1ZQI - chains P and A of the 3 polymer chains in the assembly; structure by X-ray diffraction, 2.70 A resolution.

== Chain P ==
Molecule: 7-nt DNA strand
Sequence (7 nucleotides; numbered 1 to 7; the number before each row is that of its first residue):
     1 TCTAATG
Bound ions: K+ site 1: DT3 (shared with Lys60(A), Leu62(A), Val65(A) of chain A); K+ site 2: DT6 (shared with Thr101(A), Val103(A), Ile106(A) of chain A)

== Chain A ==
Protein: Protein (DNA polymerase beta (e.c.2.7.7.7))
Organism: Homo sapiens
Reference sequence: P06746 (DPOB_HUMAN); residues 2-335 here correspond to UniProt positions 1-334 (UniProt number = residue number - 1)
Amino-acid sequence (335 residues; numbered 1 to 335; the number before each row is that of its first residue):
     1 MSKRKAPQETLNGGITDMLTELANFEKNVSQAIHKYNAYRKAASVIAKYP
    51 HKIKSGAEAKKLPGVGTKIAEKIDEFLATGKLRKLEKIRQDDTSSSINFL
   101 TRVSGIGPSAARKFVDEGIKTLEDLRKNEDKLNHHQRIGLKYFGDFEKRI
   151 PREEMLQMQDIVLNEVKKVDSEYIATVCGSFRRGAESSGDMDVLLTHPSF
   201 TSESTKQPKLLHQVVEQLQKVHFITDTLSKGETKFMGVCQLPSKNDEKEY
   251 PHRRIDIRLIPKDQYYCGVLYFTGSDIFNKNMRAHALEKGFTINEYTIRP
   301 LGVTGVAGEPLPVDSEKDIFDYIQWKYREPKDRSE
Disordered / not traced: 1-8
Bound ions: K+ site 1: Lys60, Leu62, Val65 (shared with DT3(P) of chain P); K+ site 2: Thr101, Val103, Ile106 (shared with DT6(P) of chain P)

== Chain P / chain A interface ==
Residue-residue contacts (15):
  DA4(P) with Ser109(A), sugar contact
  DA5(P) with Gly105(A), phosphate contact; Ile106(A), phosphate contact; Gly107(A), hydrogen bond to the phosphate; Pro108(A), phosphate contact; Ser109(A), hydrogen bond to the phosphate; Ala110(A), hydrogen bond to the phosphate
  DT6(P) with Val103(A), phosphate contact; Ser104(A), phosphate contact; Gly105(A), hydrogen bond to the phosphate; Ile106(A), phosphate contact; Lys234(A), hydrogen bond to the base
  DG7(P) with Arg254(A), salt bridge to the phosphate; Asp256(A), sugar contact; Arg258(A), phosphate contact
Other interface residues (no listed pair), chain A (15 interface residues in all): Asp190, Asp192, Met236

== Overview ==
The interface between chain P and chain A involves 4 residues on one side and 15 on the other; the contacts
include 5 hydrogen bonds and 1 salt bridge. Among the polar pairs are DT6(P)-Lys234(A), DA5(P)-Gly107(A) and
DA5(P)-Ser109(A).
Chain P is a 7-nt DNA strand and chain A is Protein (DNA polymerase beta (e.c.2.7.7.7)) (Homo sapiens); the
structure, DNA polymerase beta (pol B) (e.c.2.7.7.7) complexed with seven base pairs of DNA; soaked in the
..., was determined by X-ray diffraction, deposited together with 1ZQA, 1ZQB, 1ZQC, 1ZQD, 1ZQE, 1ZQG and 28
further entries.
